PDB entry 1GBN | X-ray diffraction, 2.30 A resolution | chains B and C of the 3 polymer chains in the assembly

== Chain B (and C) ==
Protein: Ornithine aminotransferase
From: Homo sapiens
Notes: EC 2.6.1.13; chain C of this document is another copy of the same molecule, construct and numbering; everything in this record applies to it too
Reference sequence: P04181 (OAT_HUMAN); residues 38-439 here = UniProt positions 38-439
Sequence (402 residues; numbered 38 to 439; the number before each row is that of its first residue):
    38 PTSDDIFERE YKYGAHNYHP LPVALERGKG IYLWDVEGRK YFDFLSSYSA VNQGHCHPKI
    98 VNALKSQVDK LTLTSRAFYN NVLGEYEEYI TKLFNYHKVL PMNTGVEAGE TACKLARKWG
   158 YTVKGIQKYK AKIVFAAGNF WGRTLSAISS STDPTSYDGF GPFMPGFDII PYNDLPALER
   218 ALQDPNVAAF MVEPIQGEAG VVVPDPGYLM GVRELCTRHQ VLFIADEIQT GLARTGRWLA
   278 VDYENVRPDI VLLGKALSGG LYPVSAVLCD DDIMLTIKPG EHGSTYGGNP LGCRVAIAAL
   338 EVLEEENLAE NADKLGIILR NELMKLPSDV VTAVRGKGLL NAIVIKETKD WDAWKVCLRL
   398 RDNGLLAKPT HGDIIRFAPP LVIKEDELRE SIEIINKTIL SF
Ligand contacts:
  - 3-aminobenzoic acid / pyridoxal phosphate: Gly320, Ser321, Thr322
  - gabaculine / pyridoxal phosphate: Tyr55, Tyr85, Thr141, Gly142, Val143, Phe177, Trp178, Gly179, Glu230, Glu235, Asp263, Ile265, Gln266, Lys292
Curated features (UniProtKB/Swiss-Prot):
  - modified residue: Lys49 (N6-acetyllysine), Lys66 (N6-acetyllysine), Lys102 (N6-succinyllysine), Lys107 (N6-acetyllysine), Lys292 (N6-(pyridoxal phosphate)lysine), Lys362 (N6-acetyllysine), Lys386 (N6-acetyllysine), Lys392 (N6-acetyllysine), Lys405 (N6-acetyllysine), Lys421 (N6-acetyllysine)
  - natural variant: Gly51 (G51D: In HOGA), Asn54 (N54K: In HOGA), Tyr55 (Y55H: In HOGA), Asn89 (N89K: In HOGA), Gln90 (Q90E: In HOGA), Cys93 (C93F: In HOGA), Gln104 (Q104R: In HOGA), Arg154 (R154L: In HOGA), Arg180 (R180T: In HOGA), Ala184 (deletion: In HOGA), Pro199 (P199Q: In HOGA), Ala226 (A226V: In HOGA), 16 further natural variant entries in UniProt
From the paper describing this entry:
  - binding site for 3-aminobenzoic acid: Tyr55, Tyr85, Arg113, Phe177, Ser321
  - disease-associated variants - R180T: abolished catalytic activity (citing earlier work)
  - disease-associated variants - Y55H (citing earlier work)
  - catalytic residues: Tyr55, Arg180 (proposed by the authors, not directly observed)

== Interface between chain B and chain C ==
Pairs across the interface (22; chain B residue first):
  Ser186(B) - Arg217(C)  hydrogen bond (backbone-side chain)
  Ser188(B) - Arg217(C)  hydrogen bond (backbone-side chain)
  Pro191(B) - Asp211(C)
  Tyr194(B) - Asp211(C)
  Tyr194(B) - Pro213(C)
  Tyr194(B) - Ala214(C)  hydrogen bond (side chain-backbone)
  Tyr194(B) - Arg217(C)
  Asp195(B) - Pro213(C)
  Phe200(B) - Arg217(C)
  Ile206(B) - Arg217(C)
  Asp211(B) - Pro191(C)
  Asp211(B) - Tyr194(C)
  Pro213(B) - Tyr194(C)
  Pro213(B) - Asp195(C)
  Ala214(B) - Tyr194(C)  hydrogen bond (backbone-side chain)
  Arg217(B) - Ile185(C)
  Arg217(B) - Ser186(C)  hydrogen bond (side chain-backbone)
  Arg217(B) - Ser188(C)  hydrogen bond (side chain-backbone)
  Arg217(B) - Tyr194(C)  hydrogen bond
  Arg217(B) - Phe200(C)
  Ser365(B) - Lys383(C)
  Lys383(B) - Ser365(C)
Also at the interface, not in a pair above, chain B (17 interface residues in all): Ile185, Ser187, Thr189, Glu216
Also at the interface, not in a pair above, chain C (17 interface residues in all): Ser187, Thr189, Ile206, Glu216

== In short ==
Chain B and chain C each contribute 17 residues to their interface; the contacts include 7 hydrogen bonds.
Among the polar pairs are Ser186(B)-Arg217(C), Ser188(B)-Arg217(C) and Tyr194(B)-Ala214(C). Ligands of chain
B: 3-aminobenzoic acid / pyridoxal phosphate and gabaculine / pyridoxal phosphate. From the paper: catalytic
residues Tyr55(B) and Arg180(B); R180T of chain B abolishes catalytic activity.
Both chains are Ornithine aminotransferase (Homo sapiens). Entry 1GBN (Human ornithine aminotransferase
complexed with the neurotoxin gabaculine) was determined by X-ray diffraction, deposited together with 2CAN.
